PDB entry 9QFY | X-ray diffraction, 1.06 A resolution | chain A

[Chain A]
Molecule: E3 ubiquitin-protein ligase CHIP
From: Homo sapiens
Notes: EC 2.3.2.27
Reference sequence: Q9UNE7 (CHIP_HUMAN); residues 23-154 here = UniProt positions 23-154
Sequence (136 residues; each row starts with the number of its first residue):
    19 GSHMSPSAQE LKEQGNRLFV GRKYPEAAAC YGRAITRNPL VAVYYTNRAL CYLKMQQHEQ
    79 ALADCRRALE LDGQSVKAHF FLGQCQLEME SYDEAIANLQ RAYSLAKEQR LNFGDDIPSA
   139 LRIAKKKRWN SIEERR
Unresolved in the structure: 19-22, 151-154
Construct notes: expression tag (19-22)
Residues lining bound ligands: A1I6I (N,N-dimethyl-1-[(3S)-1-[[4,5,6,7-tetrakis(fluoranyl)-1H-indol-3-yl]carbonyl]piperidin-3-yl]methanesulfonamide): Asn34, Phe37, Tyr49, Asn65, Leu68, Val94, Lys95, Phe98, Phe99, Phe131, Asp134, Ile135

[Overview]
Chain A binds compound A1I6I.
Chain A is E3 ubiquitin-protein ligase CHIP (Homo sapiens); the structure, Structure of CHIP E3 ubiquitin
ligase TPR domain in complex with compound 9, was determined by X-ray diffraction, deposited together with
9QEU, 9QF1 and 9QFS.
